1S77 - chains N and D of the 4 polymer chains in the assembly; structure by X-ray diffraction, 2.69 A resolution.

[Chain N]
Molecule: 17-nt DNA strand
Sequence (17 nucleotides; numbered 14 to 30; the number before each row is that of its first residue):
    14 TTTACGTTGCGCACGGC

[Chain D]
Name: DNA-directed RNA polymerase
Organism: Enterobacteria phage T7
Notes: EC 2.7.7.6
UniProtKB: P00573 (RPOL_BPT7); numbering as in UniProt (aligned over 1-883)
Amino-acid sequence (883 residues; numbered 1 to 883; the number before each row is that of its first residue):
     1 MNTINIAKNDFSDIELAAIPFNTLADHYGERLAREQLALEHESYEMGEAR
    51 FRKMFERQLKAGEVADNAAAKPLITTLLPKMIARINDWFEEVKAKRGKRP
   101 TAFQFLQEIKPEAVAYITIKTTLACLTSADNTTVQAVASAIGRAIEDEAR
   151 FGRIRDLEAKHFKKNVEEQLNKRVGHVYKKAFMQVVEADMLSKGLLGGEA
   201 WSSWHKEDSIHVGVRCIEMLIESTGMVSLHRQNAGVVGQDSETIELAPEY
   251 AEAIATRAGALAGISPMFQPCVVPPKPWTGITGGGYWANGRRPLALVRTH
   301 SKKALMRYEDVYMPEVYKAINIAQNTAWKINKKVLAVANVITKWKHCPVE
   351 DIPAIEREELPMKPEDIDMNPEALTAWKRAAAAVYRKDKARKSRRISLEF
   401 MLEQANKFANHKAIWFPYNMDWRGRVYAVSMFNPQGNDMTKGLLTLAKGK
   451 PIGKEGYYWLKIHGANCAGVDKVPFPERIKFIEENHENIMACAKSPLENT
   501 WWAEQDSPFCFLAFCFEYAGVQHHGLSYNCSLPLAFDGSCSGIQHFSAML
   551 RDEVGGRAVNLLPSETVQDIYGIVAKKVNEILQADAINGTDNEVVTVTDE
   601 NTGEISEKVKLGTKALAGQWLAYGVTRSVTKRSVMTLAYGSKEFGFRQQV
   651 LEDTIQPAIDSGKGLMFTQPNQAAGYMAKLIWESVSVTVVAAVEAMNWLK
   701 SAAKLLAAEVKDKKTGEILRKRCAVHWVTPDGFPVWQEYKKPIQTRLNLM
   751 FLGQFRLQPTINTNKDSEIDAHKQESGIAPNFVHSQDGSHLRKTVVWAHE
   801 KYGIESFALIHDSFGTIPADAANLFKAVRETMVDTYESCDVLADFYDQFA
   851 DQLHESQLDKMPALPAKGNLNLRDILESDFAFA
Disordered / not traced: 1-11, 195-199, 231-240, 362-376, 595-608
Ion coordination: Mg2+: Asp537, Asp812 (shared with 1 residue of chain R)
Small-molecule neighbours: pyrophosphate (POP): Lys472, Asp537, Gly538, Ser539, Cys540, Asp569, Tyr571, Arg627, Lys631
UniProt features mapped onto this chain:
  - active site: Asp537, Lys631, Asp812
  - mutagenesis: Lys172 (K172L/G: No change in activity), Pro563 (P563A/T: Inactivated), Tyr571 (Y571S: Inactivated), Lys631 (K631G: Partially inactivated; K631L: Partially inactivated; K631R: Partially inactivated), Thr636 (T636P: Inactivated), Tyr639 (Y639D: Inactivated), Phe646 (F646C: Inactivated)
Reported in the primary citation:
  - Mg2+ coordination: Asp537
  - catalytic residues: Asp537
  - conformationally variable residues (domain motion, loop rearrangement): Val634 to Gly645

[How chain N and chain D interact]
Residue-residue contacts (22; chain N residue first):
  DT16(N) - Tyr178(D)  base contact
  DT16(N) - Phe182(D)  sugar contact
  DT16(N) - Lys378(D)  phosphate contact
  DT16(N) - Ala382(D)  phosphate contact
  DT16(N) - Tyr385(D)  hydrogen bond to the phosphate
  DA17(N) - Lys172(D)  base contact
  DA17(N) - Arg173(D)  sugar contact
  DA17(N) - Phe182(D)  sugar contact
  DA17(N) - Lys378(D)  salt bridge to the phosphate
  DA17(N) - Arg379(D)  phosphate contact
  DC18(N) - Arg173(D)  salt bridge to the phosphate
  DC18(N) - Phe182(D)  phosphate contact
  DG19(N) - Glu168(D)  base contact
  DG19(N) - Gln669(D)  base contact
  DG19(N) - Pro670(D)  base contact
  DG19(N) - Asn671(D)  base contact
  DT20(N) - Asn165(D)  base contact
  DT20(N) - Glu168(D)  base contact
  DT20(N) - Phe644(D)  base contact
  DT20(N) - Arg647(D)  hydrogen bond to the base
  DG24(N) - Lys704(D)  phosphate contact
  DC25(N) - Lys704(D)  phosphate contact
Interface residues without a listed pair, chain N (9 interface residues in all): DT21, DG22
Interface residues without a listed pair, chain D (18 interface residues in all): Val166, Glu643

[Summary]
9 residues of chain N and 18 residues of chain D are in contact, with 2 hydrogen bonds and 2 salt bridges.
Among the polar pairs are DT20(N)-Arg647(D), DT16(N)-Tyr385(D) and DA17(N)-Lys378(D). Bound to chain D:
pyrophosphate. The paper reports the catalytic residue Asp537(D); Mg2+ coordination by Asp537(D).
Here chain N is a 17-nt DNA strand and chain D is DNA-directed RNA polymerase (Enterobacteria phage T7). Entry
1S77 (T7 RNAP product pyrophosphate elongation complex) was determined by X-ray diffraction, deposited
together with 1S76.
